Entry 1YHH (X-ray diffraction, 1.50 A resolution); this record covers chain A.

== Chain A ==
Name: green fluorescent protein
Organism: Aequorea victoria
UniProtKB: P42212 (GFP_AEQVI); residue numbers follow UniProt; this construct covers 2-238
Chain sequence (239 residues; row label = number of the first residue in the row; numbering starts at 0):
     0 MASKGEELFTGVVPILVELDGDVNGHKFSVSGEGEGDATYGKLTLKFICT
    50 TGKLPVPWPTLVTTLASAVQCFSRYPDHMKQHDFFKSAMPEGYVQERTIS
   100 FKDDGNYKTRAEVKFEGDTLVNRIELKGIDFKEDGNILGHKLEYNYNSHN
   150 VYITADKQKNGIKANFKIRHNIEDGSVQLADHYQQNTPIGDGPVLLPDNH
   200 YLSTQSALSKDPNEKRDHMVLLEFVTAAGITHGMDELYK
Disordered / not traced: 0-1, 231-238
Differences from the reference sequence: initiating methionine (0); insertion (1); engineered mutation L64 (Phe in P42212), A65 (Ser in P42212), S66 (Tyr in P42212), A67 (Gly in P42212), S99 (Phe in P42212), T153 (Met in P42212), A163 (Val in P42212)
Swiss-Prot annotation at these positions:
  - mutagenesis: S30 (S30R: In mut1.28; shifts fluorescence lifetime from 3.03 to 2.76 ns; when associated with H-145. In mut2.2; shifts fluorescence lifetime from 3.03 to 1.94 ns; when associated with H-69 and H-145 ...), Y39 (Y39N: In EBFP1.2; shifts the excitation and emission spectra to shorter wavelengths and increases quantum yields compared to BFP; when associated with R-30; H-66; A-72; T-105; F-145; V-171 ...), F46 (F46L: In mut3.3; shifts fluorescence lifetime from 3.03 to 1.88 ns; when associated with R-30; H-69 and H-145. In R10-3 ...), V68 (V68L: In EYFP; leads to yellow fluorescence, folds faster and more efficiently at 37 degrees Celsius and has superior solubility and brightness; when associated with G-65; A-72 and Y-203 ...), Q69 (Q69H: In P4; leads to no detectable fluorescence. In mut2.2; shifts fluorescence lifetime from 3.03 to 1.94 ns; when associated with R-30 and H-145. In mut3.3 ...), S72 (S72A: Increases fluorescence at warmer temperatures such as 37 degrees Celsius. In GFPmut 3; highly fluorescent mutant when excited at 488 nm; when associated with G-65. In EYFP ...), K79 (K79R: In Topaz; shifts the major emission and exitation peak up to 20 nm; when associated with G-65; A-72 and Y-203), Q80 (Q80R: In Azurite; shifts the excitation and emission spectra to shorter wavelengths and increases quantum yields compared to BFP; when associated with H-66; F-145; I-150 and R-224), D103 (D103E: In mut1.27; shifts fluorescence lifetime from 3.03 to 2.85 ns; when associated with H-145), N105 (N105T: In EBFP1.2; shifts the excitation and emission spectra to shorter wavelengths and increases quantum yields compared to BFP; when associated with R-30; N-39; H-66; A-72; F-145; V-171 ...), I128 (I128V: In EBFP2.0; shifts the excitation and emission spectra to shorter wavelengths and increases quantum yields compared to BFP; when associated with R-30; N-39; H-66; A-72; T-105; F-145; I-150 ...), Y145 (Y145A: In Cerulean; leads to improved quantum yield, a higher extinction coefficient and is 2.5-fold brighter than ECFP; when associated with L-64; T-65; W-66; A-72; I-146; D-148; T-153 and A-163 ...), 18 further mutagenesis entries in UniProt

== Summary ==
Curated annotation (UniProt) lists 30 mutagenesis sites.
Chain A is green fluorescent protein (Aequorea victoria); the structure, Uncyclized precursor structure of
S65A Y66S G67A GFP variant, was determined by X-ray diffraction (same publication as 1YHG, 1YHI, 1YJ2 and
1YJF).
